PDB entry 6T15 | electron microscopy, 3.29 A resolution | chains C and D of the 33 polymer chains in the assembly

Chain C:
Molecule: Cytochrome B-C1 complex subunit 2, mitochondrial; synonym: complex III subunit 2, core protein II, ubiquinol-cytochrome-C complex core protein 2
Source organism: Saccharomyces cerevisiae S288C
Reference sequence: P00163 (CYB_YEAST); residues 1-385 here = UniProt positions 1-385
Sequence (385 residues; row label = number of the first residue in the row):
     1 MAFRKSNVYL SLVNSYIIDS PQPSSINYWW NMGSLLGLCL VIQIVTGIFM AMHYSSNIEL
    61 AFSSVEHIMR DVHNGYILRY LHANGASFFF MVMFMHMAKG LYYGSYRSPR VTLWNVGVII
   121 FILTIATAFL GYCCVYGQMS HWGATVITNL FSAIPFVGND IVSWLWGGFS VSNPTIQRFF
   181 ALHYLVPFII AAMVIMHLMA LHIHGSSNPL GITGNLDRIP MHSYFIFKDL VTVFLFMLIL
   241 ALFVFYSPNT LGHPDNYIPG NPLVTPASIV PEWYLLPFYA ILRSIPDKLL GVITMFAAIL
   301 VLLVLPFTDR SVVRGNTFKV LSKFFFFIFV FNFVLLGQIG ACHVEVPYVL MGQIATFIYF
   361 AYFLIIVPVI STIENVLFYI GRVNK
Metal / ion sites: heme Fe site 1: His82, His183; heme Fe site 2: His96, His197
Ligand contacts:
  - heme (HEM), molecule 1: Trp30, Gly33, Ser34, Leu36, Gly37, Phe89, Met93, His96, Met97, Lys99, Gly100, Ser105, Leu113, Trp114, Gly117, Val118, Ile120, Phe121, Ile190, Val194, His197, Leu198, Leu201, Ser206, Ser207
  - heme (HEM), molecule 2: Leu40, Gln43, Ile44, Gly47, Ile48, Met50, Ala51, Tyr54, Val65, Ile68, Arg79, His82, Ala83, Ala86, Thr127, Ala128, Gly131, Tyr132, Cys134, Val135, Phe180, His183, Tyr184, Pro187, Ile190, Asn256, Glu272, Tyr274
  - 1,2-diacyl-sn-glycero-3-phoshocholine (PCF): Trp29, Met91, Phe94, Met95, Met97, Ala98, Tyr102, Tyr103, Pro209, Leu302, Thr317, Lys323, Phe326, Phe327, Phe329, Val330, Phe331, Phe333, Val334
Curated features (UniProtKB/Swiss-Prot):
  - binding site (a ubiquinone): Tyr16, His202
  - binding site (heme b): His82, His96, His183, His197
  - natural variant: Ile122 (I122T: In strain: ATCC 44821 / 777-3A), Ile269 (I269ID: In strain: D273-10B/A21)
  - mutagenesis: Gly131 (G131S: In W7: Causes respiratory deficiency)

Chain D:
Molecule: Cytochrome C1, heme protein, mitochondrial; synonym: complex III subunit 4, complex III subunit IV, cytochrome B-C1 complex subunit 4, ubiquinol-cytochrome-C reductase complex cytochrome C1 subunit, cytochrome C-1
Source organism: Saccharomyces cerevisiae S288C
Reference sequence: P07143 (CY1_YEAST); numbering as in UniProt (aligned over 62-309)
Sequence (248 residues; row label = number of the first residue in the row):
    62 MTAAEHGLHA PAYAWSHNGP FETFDHASIR RGYQVYREVC AACHSLDRVA WRTLVGVSHT
   122 NEEVRNMAEE FEYDDEPDEQ GNPKKRPGKL SDYIPGPYPN EQAARAANQG ALPPDLSLIV
   182 KARHGGCDYI FSLLTGYPDE PPAGVALPPG SNYNPYFPGG SIAMARVLFD DMVEYEDGTP
   242 ATTSQMAKDV TTFLNWCAEP EHDERKRLGL KTVIILSSLY LLSIWVKKFK WAGIKTRKFV
   302 FNPPKPRK
Not modelled in the structure: 309
Covalent attachments: heme c (HEC) linked to Cys101, Cys104
Metal / ion sites: heme c Fe: His105, Met225
Ligand contacts: heme c (HEC): Val96, Val100, His105, Asn169, Ala172, Leu173, Pro174, Pro175, Leu177, Ile180, Arg184, Tyr190, Ile191, Leu194, Leu195, Phe218, Pro219, Ile223, Ala224, Met225, Val228, Leu229, Val251, Leu255
Curated features (UniProtKB/Swiss-Prot):
  - binding site (heme c): Cys101, Cys104, His105, Met225
  - mutagenesis: Arg166 (R166G: Abolishes catalytic activity), Lys272 (K272A: Loss of RIP1 from the bc1 complex), Lys288 (K288L: Loss of CYT1 and COB from the bc1 complex; when associated with L-289 and L-296), Lys289 (K289L: Loss of CYT1 and COB from the bc1 complex; when associated with L-288 and L-296), Lys296 (K296L: Loss of CYT1 and COB from the bc1 complex; when associated with L-288 and L-289)

Interface between chain C and chain D:
Pairs across the interface (63):
  Tyr28(C) - Lys288(D)
  Phe62(C) - Arg109(D)
  Phe62(C) - Leu179(D)  hydrophobic
  Ser63(C) - Arg109(D)  hydrogen bond
  Glu66(C) - Leu179(D)
  Met69(C) - Glu262(D)
  Arg70(C) - Arg109(D)
  Arg70(C) - Val110(D)
  Arg70(C) - Ser178(D)  hydrogen bond (side chain-backbone)
  Arg70(C) - Leu179(D)
  Arg70(C) - Cys258(D)  hydrogen bond (side chain-backbone)
  Arg70(C) - Ala259(D)
  Asp71(C) - Arg113(D)  salt bridge
  Asn74(C) - Glu265(D)
  Tyr76(C) - Glu262(D)
  Tyr76(C) - Glu265(D)  hydrogen bond
  Tyr76(C) - Arg266(D)
  Tyr76(C) - Leu269(D)
  Ile77(C) - Leu269(D)  hydrophobic
  Tyr80(C) - Lys182(D)  hydrogen bond
  Tyr80(C) - Glu262(D)
  Asp217(C) - Arg298(D)  salt bridge
  Ile219(C) - Ile295(D)  hydrophobic
  Ser223(C) - Lys291(D)
  Tyr224(C) - Lys291(D)
  Tyr224(C) - Trp292(D)  hydrogen bond (backbone-side chain)
  Tyr224(C) - Ile295(D)  hydrophobic
  Phe225(C) - Trp292(D)  hydrophobic
  Phe227(C) - Lys291(D)
  Lys228(C) - Lys288(D)
  Val231(C) - Tyr281(D)
  Val231(C) - Ser284(D)
  Val231(C) - Ile285(D)
  Val231(C) - Lys288(D)
  Phe234(C) - Leu280(D)  hydrophobic
  Phe234(C) - Ser284(D)
  Leu235(C) - Tyr281(D)  hydrophobic
  Met237(C) - Leu277(D)
  Leu238(C) - Leu277(D)
  Leu238(C) - Ser278(D)
  Ala241(C) - Thr273(D)
  Ala241(C) - Leu277(D)  hydrophobic
  Leu242(C) - Val274(D)  hydrophobic
  Phe245(C) - Arg266(D)  hydrogen bond (backbone-side chain)
  Phe245(C) - Gly270(D)
  Phe245(C) - Thr273(D)
  Tyr246(C) - Pro81(D)
  Tyr246(C) - Arg266(D)
  Tyr246(C) - Lys267(D)
  Tyr246(C) - Gly270(D)
  Tyr246(C) - Leu271(D)  hydrogen bond (side chain-backbone)
  Tyr246(C) - Val274(D)  hydrophobic
  Pro248(C) - Arg266(D)
  Asn249(C) - Lys182(D)
  Pro254(C) - Ala183(D)
  Pro254(C) - Arg184(D)
  Tyr257(C) - Leu179(D)
  Tyr257(C) - Lys182(D)
  Tyr257(C) - Ala183(D)  hydrophobic
  Ile258(C) - Ala183(D)  hydrophobic
  Ile258(C) - Arg184(D)
  His343(C) - Met62(D)
  Glu345(C) - Met62(D)  hydrogen bond (side chain-backbone)
Interface residues without a listed pair, chain C (37 interface residues in all): Val244, Ser247, Pro259
Interface residues without a listed pair, chain D (38 interface residues in all): His67, Tyr154, His185, Pro261, Val287, Phe300

Summary:
37 residues of chain C and 38 residues of chain D are in contact; the contacts include 9 hydrogen bonds and 2
salt bridges. Polar contacts include Asp71(C)-Arg113(D), Asp217(C)-Arg298(D) and Ser63(C)-Arg109(D). Ligands
of chain C: heme and 1,2-diacyl-sn-glycero-3-phoshocholine. Heme c is covalently linked to Cys101(D).
Chain C is Cytochrome B-C1 complex subunit 2, mitochondrial; synonym: complex III subunit 2, core protein II,
ubiquinol-cytochrome-C complex core protein 2 and chain D is Cytochrome C1, heme protein, mitochondrial;
synonym: complex III subunit 4, complex III subunit IV, cytochrome B-C1 complex subunit 4,
ubiquinol-cytochrome-C reductase complex cytochrome C1 subunit, cytochrome C-1, both from Saccharomyces
cerevisiae S288C; the structure, The III2-IV(5B)1 respiratory supercomplex from S. cerevisiae, was determined
by electron microscopy, deposited together with 6T0B.
